6JLY - chains A and M of the 12 polymer chains in the assembly; structure by X-ray diffraction, 3.50 A resolution.

== Chain A ==
Protein: Translation initiation factor eIF-2B subunit alpha
Organism: Schizosaccharomyces pombe (strain 972 / ATCC 24843)
UniProt: Q9USP0 (EI2BA_SCHPO); numbering as in UniProt (aligned over 1-341)
Sequence (341 residues; each row starts with the number of its first residue):
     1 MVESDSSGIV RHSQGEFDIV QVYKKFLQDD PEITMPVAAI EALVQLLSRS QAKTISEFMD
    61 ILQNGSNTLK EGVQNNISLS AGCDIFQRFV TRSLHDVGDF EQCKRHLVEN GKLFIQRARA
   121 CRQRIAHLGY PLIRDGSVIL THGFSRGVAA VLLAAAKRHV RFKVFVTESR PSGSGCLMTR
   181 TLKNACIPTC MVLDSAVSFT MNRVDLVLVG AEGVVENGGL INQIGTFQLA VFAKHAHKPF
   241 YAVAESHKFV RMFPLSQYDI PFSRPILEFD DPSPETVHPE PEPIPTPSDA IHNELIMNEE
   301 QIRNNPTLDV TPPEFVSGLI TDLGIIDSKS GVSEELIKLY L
Unresolved in the structure: 1-14, 279-289

== Chain M ==
Protein: Eukaryotic translation initiation factor 2 subunit alpha
Organism: Saccharomyces cerevisiae (strain ATCC 204508 / S288c)
UniProt: P20459 (IF2A_YEAST); residues 0-303 here correspond to UniProt positions 1-304 (UniProt number = residue number + 1)
Sequence (304 residues; row label = number of the first residue in the row; numbering starts at 0):
     0 MSTSHCRFYE NKYPEIDDIV MVNVQQIAEM GAYVKLLEYD NIEGMILLSE LSRRRIRSIQ
    60 KLIRVGKNDV AVVLRVDKEK GYIDLSKRRV SSEDIIKCEE KYQKSKTVHS ILRYCAEKFQ
   120 IPLEELYKTI AWPLSRKFGH AYEAFKLSII DETVWEGIEP PSKDVLDELK NYISKRLTPQ
   180 AVKIRADVEV SCFSYEGIDA IKDALKSAED MSTEQMQVKV KLVAAPLYVL TTQALDKQKG
   240 IEQLESAIEK ITEVITKYGG VCNITMPPKA VTATEDAELQ ALLESKELDN RSDSEDDEDE
   300 SDDE
Unresolved in the structure: 0, 51-54, 117-121, 176-303
UniProt features mapped onto this chain:
  - modified residue (Phosphoserine): S51, S291, S293
What the authors report for this chain:
  - mutagenesis - R63A/K86A: decreased binding to Translation initiation factor eIF-2B subunit alpha (chain A)

== How chain A and chain M interact ==
Pairs across the interface (30; chain A residue first):
  K53(A) - D76(M)
  K53(A) - E78(M)  salt bridge
  T54(A) - D76(M)
  T54(A) - Y81(M)
  T54(A) - D83(M)
  I55(A) - D83(M)  hydrogen bond (backbone-side chain)
  S56(A) - M44(M)
  S56(A) - I82(M)  hydrogen bond (side chain-backbone)
  S56(A) - D83(M)  hydrogen bond
  E57(A) - K79(M)  salt bridge
  E57(A) - Y81(M)
  M59(A) - M29(M)  hydrophobic
  M59(A) - M44(M)  hydrophobic
  M59(A) - L46(M)  hydrophobic
  D60(A) - Y81(M)
  L62(A) - M29(M)  hydrophobic
  Q87(A) - M29(M)
  R88(A) - E28(M)  salt bridge
  T91(A) - M29(M)
  T91(A) - L46(M)
  T91(A) - L47(M)
  T91(A) - S48(M)  hydrogen bond (backbone-side chain)
  R92(A) - S48(M)  hydrogen bond (backbone-side chain)
  L94(A) - L46(M)  hydrophobic
  H95(A) - E49(M)  salt bridge
  D96(A) - R74(M)  salt bridge
  D96(A) - R88(M)  hydrogen bond (backbone-side chain)
  G98(A) - R74(M)  hydrogen bond (backbone-side chain)
  F100(A) - R74(M)
  L341(A) - L47(M)  hydrophobic
Other interface residues (no listed pair), chain M (17 interface residues in all): G30, Y32

== Summary ==
The interface between chain A and chain M involves 18 residues on one side and 17 on the other; the contacts
include 7 hydrogen bonds and 5 salt bridges. Polar contacts include K53(A)-E78(M), E57(A)-K79(M) and
R88(A)-E28(M). From the paper: R63A/K86A of chain M reduce binding to Translation initiation factor eIF-2B
subunit alpha (chain A).
Chain A is Translation initiation factor eIF-2B subunit alpha (Schizosaccharomyces pombe (strain 972 / ATCC
24843)) and chain M is Eukaryotic translation initiation factor 2 subunit alpha (Saccharomyces cerevisiae
(strain ATCC 204508 / S288c)); the structure, eIF2a - eIF2B complex, was determined by X-ray diffraction,
deposited together with 6K71, 6K72 and 6JLZ.
